PDB entry 6DV9 | X-ray diffraction, 3.80 A resolution | chains F and H of the 9 polymer chains in the assembly

[Chain F]
Name: ECF RNA polymerase sigma factor SigL
Organism: Mycobacterium tuberculosis (strain ATCC 25618 / H37Rv)
UniProt: P9WGH5 (SIGL_MYCTU); residue numbers follow UniProt; this construct covers 1-177
Sequence (177 residues; each row starts with the number of its first residue):
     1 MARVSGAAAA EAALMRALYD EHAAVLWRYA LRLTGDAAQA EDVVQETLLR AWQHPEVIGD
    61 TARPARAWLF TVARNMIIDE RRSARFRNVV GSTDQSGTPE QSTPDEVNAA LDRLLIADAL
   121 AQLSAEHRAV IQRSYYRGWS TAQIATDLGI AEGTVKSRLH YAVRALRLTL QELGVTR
Not modelled in the structure: 1-3
Reported in the primary citation:
  - specificity-determining residues: His54, Asp60

[Chain H]
Molecule: 22-nt DNA strand
Sequence (22 nucleotides; each row starts with the number of its first residue):
     4 CGTGTCAGAG TGTCACGGAT GC

[Interface between chain F and chain H]
Residue-residue contacts (24):
  Val25(F) - DG11(H)  base contact
  Arg28(F) - DG11(H)  sugar contact
  Arg28(F) - DA12(H)  base contact
  Tyr29(F) - DA10(H)  base contact
  Arg32(F) - DG11(H)  sugar contact
  Arg32(F) - DA12(H)  salt bridge to the phosphate
  Arg50(F) - DT6(H)  hydrogen bond to the base
  His54(F) - DT6(H)  base contact
  Glu56(F) - DG7(H)  base contact
  Val57(F) - DG7(H)  hydrogen bond to the base
  Asp60(F) - DG7(H)  hydrogen bond to the base
  Arg63(F) - DG7(H)  hydrogen bond to the base
  Pro64(F) - DG7(H)  base contact
  Arg66(F) - DC9(H)  phosphate contact
  Ala67(F) - DG7(H)  phosphate contact
  Ala67(F) - DT8(H)  sugar contact
  Trp68(F) - DT6(H)  sugar contact
  Trp68(F) - DG7(H)  sugar contact
  Phe70(F) - DC9(H)  base contact
  Thr71(F) - DT6(H)  base contact
  Val72(F) - DT6(H)  hydrogen bond to the base
  Asn75(F) - DG5(H)  hydrogen bond to the base
  Asn75(F) - DT6(H)  hydrogen bond to the base
  Asp79(F) - DC4(H)  hydrogen bond to the base
Also at the interface, not in a pair above, chain F (22 interface residues in all): Trp27, Leu31, Ala65

[Summary]
22 residues of chain F and 9 residues of chain H are in contact, with 8 hydrogen bonds and 1 salt bridge.
Polar contacts include Arg50(F)-DT6(H), Val57(F)-DG7(H) and Asp60(F)-DG7(H). From the paper: specificity
determinants His54(F) and Asp60(F).
Chain F is ECF RNA polymerase sigma factor SigL (Mycobacterium tuberculosis (strain ATCC 25618 / H37Rv)) and
chain H is a 22-nt DNA strand; the structure, Crystal structure of Mycobacterium tuberculosis transcription
initiation complex(ECF sigma factor L) containing 5nt RNA with 4nt ..., was determined by X-ray diffraction
(same publication as 6DVB, 6DVC, 6DVD and 6DVE).
